Entry 5NVX (X-ray diffraction, 2.20 A resolution); this record covers chains B and C of the 3 polymer chains in the assembly.

# Chain B
Protein: Elongin-C
Organism: Homo sapiens
UniProtKB: Q15369 (ELOC_HUMAN); numbering as in UniProt (aligned over 17-112)
Amino-acid sequence (97 residues; row label = number of the first residue in the row):
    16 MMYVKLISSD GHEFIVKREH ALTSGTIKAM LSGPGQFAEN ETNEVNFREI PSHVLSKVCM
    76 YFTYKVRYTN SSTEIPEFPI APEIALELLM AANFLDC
Disordered / not traced: 48-57
Differences from the reference sequence: initiating methionine (16)

# Chain C
Protein: Von Hippel-Lindau disease tumor suppressor
Organism: Homo sapiens
UniProtKB: P40337 (VHL_HUMAN); residue numbers follow UniProt; this construct covers 54-213
Amino-acid sequence (162 residues; numbered 52 to 213; the number before each row is that of its first residue):
    52 GSMEAGRPRP VLRSVNSREP SQVIFCNRSP RVVLPVWLNF DGEPQPYPTL PPGTGRRIHS
   112 YRGHLWLFRD AGTHDGLLVN QTELFVPSLN VDGQPIFANI TLPVYTLKER CLQVVRSLVK
   172 PENYRRLDIV RSLYEDLEDH PNVQKDLERL TQERIAHQRM GD
Disordered / not traced: 52-61, 203-213
Differences from the reference sequence: expression tag (52-53)
Modified residues: C77 (S-(dimethylarsenic)cysteine; CAS)
Swiss-Prot annotation at these positions:
  - region: T157 to V166 (Interaction with Elongin BC complex)
  - natural variant: L63 (L63P: In PCC), R64 (R64P: In PCC), S65 (S65A: In PCC; S65L: In VHLD; S65W: In VHLD), V66 to Q73 (deletion: In VHLD), S68 (S68W: In PCC and VHLD), E70 (E70K: In VHLD), V74 (V74G: In VHLD), I75 (deletion: In VHLD), F76 (F76I: In VHLD; F76L: In VHLD; F76S: In VHLD; deletion: In VHLD), N78 (N78H: In VHLD; N78S: In VHLD; N78T: In VHLD), R79 (R79P: In VHLD), S80 (S80I: In VHLD; S80N: In PCC and VHLD; S80R: In VHLD), 64 further natural variant entries in UniProt
  - mutagenesis: Y98 (Y98N: No interaction with HIF1A. No HIF1A degradation)
Small-molecule neighbours: 4YY (N-[(1-fluorocyclopropyl)carbonyl]-3-methyl-L-valyl-(4R)-4-hydroxy-N-[4-(4-methyl-1,3-thiazol-5-yl)benzyl]-L-prolinamide): N67, R69, F76, P86, W88, F91, Q96, Y98, P99, L101, R107, I109, H110, S111, Y112, H115, W117
From the paper describing this entry:
  - conformationally variable residues (side-chain flip): R69
  - binding site for 4YY: R69

# Interface between chain B and chain C
Pairs across the interface (33):
  Y76(B) with Y156(C), hydrogen bond (side chain-backbone); T157(C); L158(C), hydrogen bond (side chain-backbone)
  Y83(B) with V155(C)
  S86(B) with Q132(C)
  S87(B) with Q132(C)
  E89(B) with R79(C)
  I90(B) with L153(C); V155(C), hydrophobic
  P91(B) with L153(C)
  E92(B) with P81(C); R82(C), salt bridge; L153(C); R161(C), salt bridge
  F93(B) with L158(C), hydrophobic; R161(C), hydrogen bond (backbone-side chain)
  I95(B) with R161(C); C162(C), hydrophobic
  P97(B) with L169(C), hydrophobic
  A100(B) with V165(C), hydrophobic
  L101(B) with L178(C), hydrophobic
  L103(B) with L158(C), hydrophobic; C162(C), hydrophobic
  L104(B) with C162(C); L163(C), hydrophobic; L184(C), hydrophobic
  A107(B) with L158(C), hydrophobic; K159(C)
  N108(B) with K159(C), hydrogen bond; L184(C)
  C112(B) with T157(C); L158(C), hydrogen bond (backbone-backbone); K159(C), hydrogen bond (backbone-backbone)
Also at the interface, not in a pair above, chain B (23 interface residues in all): V73, Y79, K80, T84, M105
Also at the interface, not in a pair above, chain C (24 interface residues in all): S80, P154, Q164, V166, D179, I180, D187

# Overview
23 residues of chain B face 24 of chain C across their interface, with 6 hydrogen bonds and 2 salt bridges.
Polar contacts include E92(B)-R82(C), E92(B)-R161(C) and Y76(B)-Y156(C). Bound to chain C: compound 4YY. The
paper reports a binding site for 4YY at R69(C); conformational variability at R69(C).
Here chain B is Elongin-C and chain C is Von Hippel-Lindau disease tumor suppressor, both from Homo sapiens.
Entry 5NVX (pVHL:EloB:EloC in complex with
(2S,4R)-1-((S)-2-(1-fluorocyclopropanecarboxamido)-3,3-dimethylbutanoyl)-4-hydroxy-N-(4-(4-methylthiazol-5-yl)benzyl)pyrrolidine-2-carboxamide
(ligand 10)) was determined by X-ray diffraction, deposited together with 5NVV, 5NVW, 5NVY, 5NVZ, 5NW0, 5NW1
and 5NW2.
